PDB entry 4Y4K | X-ray diffraction, 2.90 A resolution | chains C and D of the 4 polymer chains in the assembly

Chain C:
Protein: chimeric TCR Valpha14Jalpha18 chain (mouse variable, human constant domain)
Organism: Mus musculus, Homo sapiens
Chain sequence (209 residues; row label = number of the first residue in the row; numbers below 1 keep their minus sign (Met-1 is residue -1)):
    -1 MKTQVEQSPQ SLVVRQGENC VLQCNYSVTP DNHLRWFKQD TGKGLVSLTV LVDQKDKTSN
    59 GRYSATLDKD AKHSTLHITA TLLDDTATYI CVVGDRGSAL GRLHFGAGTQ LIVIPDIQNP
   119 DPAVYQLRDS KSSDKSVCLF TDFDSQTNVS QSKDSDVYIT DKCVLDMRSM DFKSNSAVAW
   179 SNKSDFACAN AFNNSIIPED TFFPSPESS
Disordered / not traced: -1 to 0, 182, 204-207
Disulfide bonds: Cys22-Cys89, Cys136-Cys186
Residues lining bound ligands: 49Y ((4Z)-9-[(1R,2R)-2-decylcyclopropyl]-N-[(2S,3S,4S)-1-(alpha-D-galactopyranosyloxy)-3,4-dihydroxyoctadecan-2-yl]non-4-enamide): Pro28, Asn30, Asp93, Arg94, Gly95

Chain D:
Protein: chimeric TCR Vbeta8.2 chain (mouse variable, human constant domain)
Organism: Mus musculus, Homo sapiens
Chain sequence (241 residues; row label = number of the first residue in the row; numbering starts at 0):
     0 MEAAVTQSPR NKVAVTGGKV TLSCNQTNNH NNMYWYRQDT GHGLRLIHYS YGAGSTEKGD
    60 IPDGYKASRP SQENFSLILE LATPSQTSVY FCASGDEGYT QYFGPGTRLL VLEDLRNVTP
   120 PKVSLFEPSK AEISHTQKAT LVCLATGFYP DHVELSWWVN GKEVHSGVCT DPQPLKEQPA
   180 LNDSRYSLSS RLRVSATFWQ NPRNHFRCQV QFYGLSENDE WTQDRAKPVT QIVSAEAWGR
   240 A
Disordered / not traced: 0-1
Disulfide bonds: Cys23-Cys91, Cys142-Cys207

Chain C / chain D interface:
Cross-chain cystine bridges: Cys161(C)-Cys168(D)
Residue-residue contacts - 84 pairs, chain C then chain D:
  Asn30(C) - Tyr98(D)
  His31(C) - Tyr98(D)
  Arg33(C) - Thr99(D)
  Phe35(C) - Phe102(D)  hydrophobic
  Gln37(C) - Gln37(D)  hydrogen bond
  Gln37(C) - Phe90(D)
  Gly40(C) - Arg107(D)  hydrogen bond (backbone-side chain)
  Leu43(C) - Phe102(D)  hydrophobic
  Val50(C) - Tyr98(D)
  Ile88(C) - Gln37(D)
  Arg94(C) - Tyr98(D)
  Gly95(C) - Tyr98(D)
  Ser96(C) - Glu96(D)
  Ser96(C) - Gly97(D)
  Ser96(C) - Tyr98(D)
  Ala97(C) - Asn31(D)
  Ala97(C) - Tyr33(D)
  Ala97(C) - Asp95(D)
  Ala97(C) - Glu96(D)  hydrogen bond (backbone-backbone)
  Ala97(C) - Gly97(D)  hydrogen bond (backbone-backbone)
  Arg100(C) - Tyr48(D)  hydrogen bond
  Leu101(C) - Gln100(D)
  Phe103(C) - Tyr35(D)  hydrophobic
  Phe103(C) - Gly42(D)
  Phe103(C) - Leu43(D)
  Phe103(C) - Phe102(D)  hydrophobic
  Gly104(C) - Gly42(D)
  Ala105(C) - His41(D)
  Asp119(C) - His134(D)  salt bridge
  Tyr123(C) - Ser128(D)
  Tyr123(C) - Ala130(D)  hydrophobic
  Tyr123(C) - Glu131(D)
  Tyr123(C) - His134(D)
  Tyr123(C) - Thr135(D)
  Gln124(C) - Ser128(D)
  Leu125(C) - Phe125(D)  hydrophobic
  Leu125(C) - Glu126(D)
  Leu125(C) - Thr139(D)
  Leu125(C) - Val141(D)  hydrophobic
  Arg126(C) - Phe125(D)
  Arg126(C) - Glu126(D)  hydrogen bond (backbone-backbone)
  Asp127(C) - Leu124(D)
  Asp127(C) - Phe125(D)
  Ser128(C) - Leu124(D)  hydrogen bond (backbone-backbone)
  Ser128(C) - Glu126(D)
  Ser128(C) - Glu235(D)
  Ser134(C) - Phe125(D)
  Val135(C) - Phe125(D)  hydrophobic
  Val135(C) - Leu143(D)  hydrophobic
  Leu137(C) - Thr139(D)
  Asp140(C) - Thr135(D)
  Asp140(C) - Arg192(D)  salt bridge
  Tyr156(C) - Glu176(D)  hydrogen bond (side chain-backbone)
  Ile157(C) - Leu174(D)
  Thr158(C) - Asp170(D)  hydrogen bond
  Thr158(C) - Leu174(D)
  Thr158(C) - Ser188(D)
  Thr158(C) - Arg190(D)
  Asp159(C) - Arg190(D)
  Cys161(C) - Cys168(D)  disulfide
  Cys161(C) - Thr169(D)
  Cys161(C) - Arg190(D)
  Val162(C) - Cys168(D)  hydrogen bond (backbone-side chain)
  Leu163(C) - Gly166(D)
  Leu163(C) - Val167(D)
  Leu163(C) - Cys168(D)  hydrophobic
  Leu163(C) - Arg192(D)
  Asp164(C) - Ser165(D)
  Asp164(C) - Gly166(D)  hydrogen bond (backbone-backbone)
  Met165(C) - Lys137(D)
  Met165(C) - Arg192(D)
  Met165(C) - Val193(D)
  Arg166(C) - Ser165(D)  hydrogen bond (backbone-side chain)
  Met168(C) - Ser194(D)
  Phe170(C) - Lys137(D)
  Phe170(C) - Arg192(D)
  Ser172(C) - Arg192(D)  hydrogen bond
  Ser174(C) - Arg190(D)  hydrogen bond (backbone-side chain)
  Ala175(C) - Arg190(D)
  Val176(C) - Ser188(D)
  Val176(C) - Arg190(D)
  Trp178(C) - Leu143(D)  hydrophobic
  Phe200(C) - His134(D)
  Pro202(C) - Ala130(D)  hydrophobic
Also at the interface, not in a pair above, chain C (55 interface residues in all): Lys41, Gly42, Val48, Lys133, Thr139, Ser153, Ser167
Also at the interface, not in a pair above, chain D (54 interface residues in all): Gly40, Leu45, Tyr50, Gly58, Asp59, Pro104, Ser123, Leu140, Lys175, Ser186, Ala236

In short:
55 residues of chain C and 54 residues of chain D are in contact, with 1 disulfide bond, 14 hydrogen bonds and
2 salt bridges. Among the polar pairs are Asp119(C)-His134(D), Asp140(C)-Arg192(D) and Gln37(C)-Gln37(D).
Bound to chain C: compound 49Y.
Here chain C is chimeric TCR Valpha14Jalpha18 chain (mouse variable, human constant domain) and chain D is
chimeric TCR Vbeta8.2 chain (mouse variable, human constant domain), both from Mus musculus, Homo sapiens.
Entry 4Y4K (Crystal structure of the mCD1d/EF77/iNKTCR ternary complex) was determined by X-ray diffraction.
